Entry 7PMK (electron microscopy, 3.20 A resolution); this record covers chains 2 and 6 of the 22 polymer chains in the assembly.

# Chain 2
Name: DNA replication licensing factor MCM2
Organism: Saccharomyces cerevisiae
Notes: EC 3.6.4.12
Reference sequence: A0A6A5Q1S9 (A0A6A5Q1S9_YEASX); residue numbers follow UniProt; this construct covers 1-868
Chain sequence (868 residues; each row starts with the number of its first residue):
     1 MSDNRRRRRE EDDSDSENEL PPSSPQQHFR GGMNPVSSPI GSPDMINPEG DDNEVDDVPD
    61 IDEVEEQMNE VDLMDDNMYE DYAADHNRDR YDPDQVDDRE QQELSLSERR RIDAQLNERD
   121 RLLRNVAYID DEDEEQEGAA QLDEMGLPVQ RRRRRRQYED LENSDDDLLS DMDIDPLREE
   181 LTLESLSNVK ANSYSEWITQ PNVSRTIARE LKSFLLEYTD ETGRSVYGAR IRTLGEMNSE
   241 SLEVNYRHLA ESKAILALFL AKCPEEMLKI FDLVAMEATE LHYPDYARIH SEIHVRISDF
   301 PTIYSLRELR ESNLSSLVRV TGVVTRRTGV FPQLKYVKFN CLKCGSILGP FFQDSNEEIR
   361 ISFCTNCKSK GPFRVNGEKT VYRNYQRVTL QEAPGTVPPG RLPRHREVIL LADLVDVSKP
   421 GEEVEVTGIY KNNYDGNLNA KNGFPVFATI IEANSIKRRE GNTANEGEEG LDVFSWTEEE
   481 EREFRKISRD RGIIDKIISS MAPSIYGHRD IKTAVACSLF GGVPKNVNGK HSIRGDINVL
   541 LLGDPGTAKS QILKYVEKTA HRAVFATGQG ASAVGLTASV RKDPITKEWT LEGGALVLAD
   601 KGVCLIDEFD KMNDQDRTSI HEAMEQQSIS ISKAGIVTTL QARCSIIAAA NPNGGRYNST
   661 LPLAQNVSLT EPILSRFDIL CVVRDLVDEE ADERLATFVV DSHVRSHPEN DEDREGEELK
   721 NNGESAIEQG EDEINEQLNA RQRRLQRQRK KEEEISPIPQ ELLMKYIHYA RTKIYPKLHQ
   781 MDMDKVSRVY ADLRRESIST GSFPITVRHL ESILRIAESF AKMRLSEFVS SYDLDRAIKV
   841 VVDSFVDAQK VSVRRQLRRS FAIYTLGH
Unresolved in the structure: 1-172, 459-472, 711-737
Small-molecule neighbours:
  - AMP-PNP (ANP; phosphoaminophosphonic acid-adenylate ester), molecule 1: S504, I505, Y506, H508, D544, P545, G546, T547, A548, K549, S550, Q551, E608, N651, L695, V699
  - AMP-PNP (ANP), molecule 2: H531, E625, Q626, P672, R676, V807, R808, E811
  - Mg2+ (MG), molecule 1: S550, D607, E608
  - Mg2+ (MG), molecule 2: Q626, R676, R808
  - Zn2+ (ZN): C341, K343, C344, C364, C367

# Chain 6
Name: DNA replication licensing factor MCM6
Organism: Saccharomyces cerevisiae
Notes: EC 3.6.4.12
Reference sequence: P53091 (MCM6_YEAST); residue numbers follow UniProt; this construct covers 1-1017
Chain sequence (1017 residues; row label = number of the first residue in the row):
     1 MSSPFPADTP SSNRPSNSSP PPSSIGAGFG SSSGLDSQIG SRLHFPSSSQ PHVSNSQTGP
    61 FVNDSTQFSS QRLQTDGSAT NDMEGNEPAR SFKSRALNHV KKVDDVTGEK VREAFEQFLE
   121 DFSVQSTDTG EVEKVYRAQI EFMKIYDLNT IYIDYQHLSM RENGALAMAI SEQYYRFLPF
   181 LQKGLRRVVR KYAPELLNTS DSLKRSEGDE GQADEDEQQD DDMNGSSLPR DSGSSAAPGN
   241 GTSAMATRSI TTSTSPEQTE RVFQISFFNL PTVHRIRDIR SEKIGSLLSI SGTVTRTSEV
   301 RPELYKASFT CDMCRAIVDN VEQSFKYTEP TFCPNPSCEN RAFWTLNVTR SRFLDWQKVR
   361 IQENANEIPT GSMPRTLDVI LRGDSVERAK PGDRCKFTGV EIVVPDVTQL GLPGVKPSST
   421 LDTRGISKTT EGLNSGVTGL RSLGVRDLTY KISFLACHVI SIGSNIGASS PDANSNNRET
   481 ELQMAANLQA NNVYQDNERD QEVFLNSLSS DEINELKEMV KDEHIYDKLV RSIAPAVFGH
   541 EAVKKGILLQ MLGGVHKSTV EGIKLRGDIN ICVVGDPSTS KSQFLKYVVG FAPRSVYTSG
   601 KASSAAGLTA AVVRDEEGGD YTIEAGALML ADNGICCIDE FDKMDISDQV AIHEAMEQQT
   661 ISIAKAGIHA TLNARTSILA AANPVGGRYN RKLSLRGNLN MTAPIMSRFD LFFVILDDCN
   721 EKIDTELASH IVDLHMKRDE AIEPPFSAEQ LRRYIKYART FKPILTKEAR SYLVEKYKEL
   781 RKDDAQGFSR SSYRITVRQL ESMIRLSEAI ARANCVDEIT PSFIAEAYDL LRQSIIRVDV
   841 DDVEMDEEFD NIESQSHAAS GNNDDNDDGT GSGVITSEPP ADIEEGQSEA TARPGTSEKK
   901 KTTVTYDKYV SMMNMIVRKI AEVDREGAEE LTAVDIVDWY LLQKENDLGS LAEYWEERRL
   961 AFKVIKRLVK DRILMEIHGT RHNLRDLENE ENENNKTVYV IHPNCEVLDQ LEPQDSS
Unresolved in the structure: 1-90, 201-254, 420-433, 464-496, 616-619, 738-743, 839-1017
Small-molecule neighbours:
  - AMP-PNP (ANP; phosphoaminophosphonic acid-adenylate ester): L565, E657, Q658, P704, R708, V797, R798, E801
  - Zn2+ (ZN): C311, M313, C314, C333, C338, N340

# Chain 2 / chain 6 interface
Pairs across the interface (155; chain 2 residue first):
  V189(2) with S255(6), hydrogen bond (backbone-backbone)
  A191(2) with S255(6); P256(6)
  N192(2) with P256(6); E257(6), hydrogen bond (backbone-backbone)
  Y194(2) with P256(6), hydrophobic
  R310(2) with D355(6); V386(6); E387(6)
  E311(2) with F353(6); D355(6), hydrogen bond (backbone-side chain)
  L314(2) with P302(6), hydrophobic; F353(6), hydrophobic
  R360(2) with D312(6), salt bridge; W344(6), hydrogen bond (side chain-backbone)
  S362(2) with D312(6), hydrogen bond; F343(6)
  F363(2) with M313(6), hydrophobic
  P394(2) with L672(6), hydrophobic
  G395(2) with N673(6)
  P399(2) with M629(6)
  G400(2) with P391(6)
  R401(2) with E387(6), salt bridge; A389(6), hydrogen bond (side chain-backbone); K390(6)
  R404(2) with T297(6), hydrogen bond; S298(6), hydrogen bond (side chain-backbone); Q357(6); E387(6), salt bridge
  H405(2) with E299(6)
  R406(2) with E299(6), salt bridge; V300(6)
  N432(2) with V348(6); F353(6)
  Y434(2) with Y327(6), hydrophobic; L412(6); P413(6), hydrogen bond (side chain-backbone)
  G436(2) with L412(6); V415(6)
  L438(2) with R301(6)
  N439(2) with F325(6), hydrogen bond (side chain-backbone); V407(6); L412(6)
  A440(2) with V407(6), hydrophobic; T408(6)
  N442(2) with R301(6); W356(6); K358(6)
  G443(2) with F325(6); V404(6); V407(6)
  F444(2) with E303(6); F325(6); W356(6); I380(6), hydrophobic
  P445(2) with E303(6); L304(6), hydrogen bond (backbone-backbone); S324(6); F325(6)
  V446(2) with R301(6); P302(6); W356(6), hydrophobic
  F447(2) with P302(6), hydrogen bond (backbone-backbone); L304(6), hydrophobic; L346(6), hydrophobic; F353(6), hydrophobic
  T449(2) with E299(6); P302(6)
  P503(2) with E561(6)
  S504(2) with T559(6); I563(6)
  I505(2) with I563(6), hydrophobic
  P545(2) with A703(6); P704(6); S707(6); T796(6)
  G546(2) with T796(6); V797(6); R798(6)
  S550(2) with Q658(6)
  Q551(2) with I563(6); K564(6), hydrogen bond (side chain-backbone); Q658(6)
  Y555(2) with E561(6); I563(6), hydrophobic
  K558(2) with E561(6)
  F565(2) with E654(6); S662(6)
  A566(2) with S662(6); A664(6), hydrophobic
  T567(2) with E654(6), hydrogen bond; S662(6), hydrogen bond (backbone-side chain)
  Q569(2) with K665(6)
  G570(2) with S662(6); I663(6); A664(6), hydrogen bond (backbone-backbone); K665(6)
  A571(2) with A664(6)
  S572(2) with A664(6), hydrogen bond (backbone-backbone); K665(6)
  G575(2) with A664(6); K665(6); H669(6), hydrogen bond (backbone-side chain)
  R581(2) with D620(6)
  G593(2) with H669(6)
  G594(2) with H669(6)
  A595(2) with H669(6), hydrogen bond (backbone-side chain)
  L598(2) with H669(6)
  E608(2) with R708(6), salt bridge
  K611(2) with V650(6); H653(6)
  N651(2) with P704(6)
  G654(2) with T702(6), hydrogen bond (backbone-side chain)
  G655(2) with T702(6); P704(6)
  R656(2) with S792(6), hydrogen bond (side chain-backbone); Y793(6)
  D685(2) with R781(6), salt bridge; S792(6), hydrogen bond; I795(6); T796(6)
  L686(2) with R781(6), hydrogen bond (backbone-side chain); R790(6)
  V687(2) with R781(6); A785(6), hydrophobic; R790(6), hydrogen bond (backbone-backbone); S792(6)
  E689(2) with K778(6); R790(6), salt bridge
  D692(2) with R781(6), salt bridge
  E693(2) with V774(6); K778(6)
  L695(2) with V797(6), hydrophobic
  A696(2) with V774(6); Y777(6), hydrophobic; L800(6), hydrophobic
  T697(2) with V774(6)
  V699(2) with V797(6), hydrophobic; L800(6), hydrophobic
  V700(2) with L773(6), hydrophobic; V774(6), hydrophobic
  H703(2) with K557(6); L565(6); E801(6), salt bridge; I804(6)
  V704(2) with L765(6), hydrophobic; R770(6)
  S706(2) with K557(6); S558(6); T559(6), hydrogen bond
  H707(2) with K762(6), hydrogen bond (side chain-backbone); P763(6); I764(6)
  E709(2) with K762(6)
  I755(2) with V560(6), hydrophobic
Interface residues without a listed pair, chain 2 (91 interface residues in all): S193, S195, K370, L402, N437, A502, E557, V574, S579, E592, S702, P708, Q748, K751, E752
Interface residues without a listed pair, chain 6 (101 interface residues in all): Q323, K326, T349, L354, I402, V555, Y621, L630, D632, S647, A666, G667, A670, T671, K782, S789, S791

# In short
91 residues of chain 2 face 101 of chain 6 across their interface; the contacts include 26 hydrogen bonds and
9 salt bridges. Polar pairs include R360(2)-D312(6), R401(2)-E387(6) and R404(2)-E387(6). One AMP-PNP molecule
is bound between chain 2 and chain 6.
Here chain 2 is DNA replication licensing factor MCM2 and chain 6 is DNA replication licensing factor MCM6,
both from Saccharomyces cerevisiae. Entry 7PMK (S. cerevisiae replisome-SCF(Dia2) complex bound to
double-stranded DNA (conformation I)) was determined by electron microscopy together with 7PMN from the same
study.
